8B6L - chains I and K of the 16 polymer chains in the assembly; structure by electron microscopy, 7.60 A resolution (low resolution: residue-level contacts below are approximate; hydrogen-bond / salt-bridge calls are withheld).

[Chain I]
Name: Dolichyl-diphosphooligosaccharide--protein glycosyltransferase subunit STT3A
Organism: Homo sapiens
Notes: EC 2.4.99.18
Reference sequence: P46977 (STT3A_HUMAN); residue numbers follow UniProt; this construct covers 1-705
Sequence (705 residues; row label = number of the first residue in the row):
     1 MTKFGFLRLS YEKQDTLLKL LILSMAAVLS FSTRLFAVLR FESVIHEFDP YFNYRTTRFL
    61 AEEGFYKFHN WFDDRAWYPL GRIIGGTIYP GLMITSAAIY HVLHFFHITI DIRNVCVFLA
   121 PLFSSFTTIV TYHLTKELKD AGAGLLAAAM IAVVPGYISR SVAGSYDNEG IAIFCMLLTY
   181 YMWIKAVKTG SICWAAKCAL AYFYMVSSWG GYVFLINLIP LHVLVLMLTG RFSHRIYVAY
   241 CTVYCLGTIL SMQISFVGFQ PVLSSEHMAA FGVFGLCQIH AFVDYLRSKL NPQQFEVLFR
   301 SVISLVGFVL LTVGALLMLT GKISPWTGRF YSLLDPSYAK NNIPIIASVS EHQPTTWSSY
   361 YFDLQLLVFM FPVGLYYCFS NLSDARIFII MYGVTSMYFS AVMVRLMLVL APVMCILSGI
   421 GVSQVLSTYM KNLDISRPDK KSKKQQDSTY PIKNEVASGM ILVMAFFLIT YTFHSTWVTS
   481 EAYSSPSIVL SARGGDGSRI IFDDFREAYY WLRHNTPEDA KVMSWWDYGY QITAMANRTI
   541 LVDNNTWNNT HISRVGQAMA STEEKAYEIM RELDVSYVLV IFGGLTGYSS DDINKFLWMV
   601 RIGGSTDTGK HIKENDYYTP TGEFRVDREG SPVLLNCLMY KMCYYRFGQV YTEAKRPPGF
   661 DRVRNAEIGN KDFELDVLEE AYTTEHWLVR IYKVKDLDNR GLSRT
Not modelled in the structure: 1-9, 438-448
UniProt features mapped onto this chain:
  - region: Trp525 to Asp527 (Interacts with target acceptor peptide in protein substrate)
  - motif: Glu47 to Asp49 (DXD motif 1), Asp167 to Glu169 (DXD motif 2), Ser348 to Glu351 (SVSE motif), Trp525 to Gly529 (WWDYG motif), Asp592 to Met599 (DK motif)
  - binding site (Mn(2+)): Asp49, Asp167, Glu169
  - binding site (dolichyl diphosphooligosaccharide): Arg405, Tyr530
  - site: Asp49 (Interacts with target acceptor peptide in protein substrate), Arg160 (Important for catalytic activity), Glu351 (Interacts with target acceptor peptide in protein substrate), Lys595 (Interacts with target acceptor peptide in protein substrate)
  - glycosylation (N-linked (GlcNAc...) asparagine): Asn537, Asn544, Asn548 (high mannose)

[Chain K]
Name: Dolichyl-diphosphooligosaccharide--protein glycosyltransferase subunit 4
Organism: Homo sapiens
Reference sequence: P0C6T2 (OST4_HUMAN); residues 1-37 here = UniProt positions 1-37
Sequence (37 residues; numbered 1 to 37; the number before each row is that of its first residue):
     1 MITDVQLAIF ANMLGVSLFL LVVLYHYVAV NNPKKQE

[Chain I / chain K interface]
Residue-residue contacts - 47 pairs, chain I then chain K:
  Tyr11(I) with Val28(K); Asn32(K)
  Glu12(I) with Lys34(K)
  Asp15(I) with Tyr25(K)
  Leu18(I) with Leu21(K); Tyr25(K)
  Lys19(I) with Tyr25(K)
  Ile22(I) with Leu18(K); Leu21(K); Val22(K); Tyr25(K)
  Met25(I) with Leu18(K)
  Ala26(I) with Leu18(K)
  Leu29(I) with Ala11(K); Leu14(K); Leu18(K)
  Ser32(I) with Leu7(K); Phe10(K)
  Thr33(I) with Ala11(K)
  Phe36(I) with Asp4(K); Leu7(K); Ala8(K)
  Leu39(I) with Ile2(K); Leu7(K)
  Arg40(I) with Asp4(K)
  Asp140(I) with Lys35(K)
  Ala141(I) with Tyr25(K)
  Gly142(I) with Tyr25(K); His26(K)
  Leu145(I) with Tyr25(K)
  Leu146(I) with Val22(K); His26(K)
  Ala149(I) with Phe19(K)
  Ser423(I) with His26(K)
  Leu426(I) with His26(K)
  Met430(I) with Val23(K); His26(K); Tyr27(K); Val30(K)
  Lys431(I) with Val30(K)
  Ser436(I) with Tyr27(K)
  Leu468(I) with Phe19(K)
  Thr472(I) with Asn12(K); Gly15(K); Phe19(K)
  Phe473(I) with Asn12(K)
  Thr476(I) with Asn12(K)
Other interface residues (no listed pair), chain I (39 interface residues in all): Gln14, Leu21, Val28, Leu35, Ser427, Asp434, Ile461, Ile469, Tyr471, Arg499
Other interface residues (no listed pair), chain K (28 interface residues in all): Thr3, Val16, Ser17, Leu20, Ala29, Asn31

[Summary]
39 residues of chain I face 28 of chain K across their interface. Curated annotation (UniProt) lists 3
Mn2+-binding residues and dolichyl diphosphooligosaccharide-binding residues Arg405(I) and Tyr530(I) on chain
I.
Here chain I is Dolichyl-diphosphooligosaccharide--protein glycosyltransferase subunit STT3A and chain K is
Dolichyl-diphosphooligosaccharide--protein glycosyltransferase subunit 4, both from Homo sapiens. Entry 8B6L
(Subtomogram average of the human Sec61-TRAP-OSTA-translocon) was determined by electron microscopy, deposited
together with 8B6Z.
